8X5V - chains A and C of the 4 polymer chains in the assembly; structure by X-ray diffraction, 2.00 A resolution.

Chain A:
Name: BlCas9
Organism: Brevibacillus laterosporus
Chain sequence (933 residues; each row starts with the number of its first residue; note: 159 numbers in that range are skipped by the numbering (no residue carries them; nothing is unmodelled there)):
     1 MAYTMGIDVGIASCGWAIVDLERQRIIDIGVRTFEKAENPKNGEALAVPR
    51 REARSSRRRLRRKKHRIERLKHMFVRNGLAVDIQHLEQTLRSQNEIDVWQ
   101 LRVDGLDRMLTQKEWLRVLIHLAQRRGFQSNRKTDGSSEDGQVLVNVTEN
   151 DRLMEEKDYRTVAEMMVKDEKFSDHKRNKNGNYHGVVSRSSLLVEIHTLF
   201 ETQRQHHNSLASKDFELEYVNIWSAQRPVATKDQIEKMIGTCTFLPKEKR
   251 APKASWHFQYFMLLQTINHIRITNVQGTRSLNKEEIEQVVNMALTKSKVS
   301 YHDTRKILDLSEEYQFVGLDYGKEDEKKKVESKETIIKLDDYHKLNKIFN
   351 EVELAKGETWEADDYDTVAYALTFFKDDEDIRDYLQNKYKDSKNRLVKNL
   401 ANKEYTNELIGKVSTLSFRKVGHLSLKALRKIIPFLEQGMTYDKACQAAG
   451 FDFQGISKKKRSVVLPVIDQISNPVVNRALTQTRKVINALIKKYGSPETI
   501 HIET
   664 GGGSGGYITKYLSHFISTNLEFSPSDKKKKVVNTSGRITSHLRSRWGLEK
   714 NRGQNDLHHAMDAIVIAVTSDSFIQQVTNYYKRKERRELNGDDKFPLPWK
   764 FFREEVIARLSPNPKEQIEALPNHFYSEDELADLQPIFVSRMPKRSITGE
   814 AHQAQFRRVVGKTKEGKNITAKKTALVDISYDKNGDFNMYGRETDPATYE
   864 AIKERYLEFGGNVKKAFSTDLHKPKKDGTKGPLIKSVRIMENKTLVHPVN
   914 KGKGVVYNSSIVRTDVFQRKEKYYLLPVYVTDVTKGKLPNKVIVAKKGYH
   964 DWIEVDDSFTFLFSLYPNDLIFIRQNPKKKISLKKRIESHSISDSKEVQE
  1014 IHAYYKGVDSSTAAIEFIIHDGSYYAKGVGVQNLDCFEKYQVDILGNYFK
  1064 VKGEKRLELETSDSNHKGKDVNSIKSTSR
Disordered / not traced: 36-43, 135-138, 713-717, 750-757, 1077-1092
Reported in the primary citation:
  - binding site for the 110-nt RNA strand: Arg69, Arg227, Glu248, Lys427, Lys886, Glu1071, Glu1073
  - binding site for the 8-nt DNA strand: Asp1022
  - binding site for the 28-nt DNA strand (chain C): Lys959, Thr1025, Ala1027, Lys1040
  - mutagenesis - T1025A: unchanged catalytic activity
  - mutagenesis - E904R: increased catalytic activity
  - mutagenesis - E904R/T1025A: increased catalytic activity on T3CCCCA
  - mutagenesis - E904R/T1025A: increased catalytic activity on T3CCCNN targets
  - catalytic residues: Asp8 (proposed by the authors, not directly observed)

Chain C:
Molecule: 28-nt DNA strand
Sequence (28 nucleotides; row label = number of the first residue in the row; note: 1 number in that range is skipped by the numbering (no residue carries it; nothing is unmodelled there); numbers below 1 keep their minus sign (DT-8 is residue -8)):
    -8 TTTGGAAA
     1 GCCAAGCGCACCTAATTTCC

Interface between chain A and chain C:
Residue-residue contacts (74):
  Phe128(A) - DA5(C)  sugar contact
  Asn131(A) - DC7(C)  hydrogen bond to the sugar
  Arg132(A) - DG6(C)  salt bridge to the phosphate
  Arg132(A) - DC7(C)  phosphate contact
  Lys133(A) - DC7(C)  hydrogen bond to the phosphate
  Thr134(A) - DC7(C)  hydrogen bond to the phosphate
  Gly141(A) - DA5(C)  phosphate contact
  Gln142(A) - DA4(C)  phosphate contact
  Gln142(A) - DA5(C)  hydrogen bond to the phosphate
  Val143(A) - DA4(C)  phosphate contact
  Val143(A) - DA5(C)  hydrogen bond to the phosphate
  Leu144(A) - DA5(C)  hydrogen bond to the phosphate
  Leu144(A) - DG6(C)  phosphate contact
  Tyr183(A) - DC3(C)  hydrogen bond to the base
  Tyr183(A) - DA4(C)  hydrogen bond to the sugar
  Val229(A) - DG6(C)  base contact
  Met238(A) - DG8(C)  hydrogen bond to the base
  Met238(A) - DC9(C)  phosphate contact
  Met238(A) - DA10(C)  sugar contact
  Ile239(A) - DC9(C)  phosphate contact
  Ile239(A) - DA10(C)  phosphate contact
  Gly240(A) - DC9(C)  phosphate contact
  Gly240(A) - DA10(C)  hydrogen bond to the phosphate
  Arg250(A) - DA10(C)  salt bridge to the phosphate
  Arg250(A) - DC11(C)  salt bridge to the phosphate
  His269(A) - DT18(C)  hydrogen bond to the sugar
  Arg271(A) - DT18(C)  hydrogen bond to the phosphate
  Arg271(A) - DC19(C)  salt bridge to the phosphate
  Val317(A) - DT17(C)  phosphate contact
  Val317(A) - DT18(C)  phosphate contact
  Gly318(A) - DT16(C)  phosphate contact
  Gly318(A) - DT17(C)  phosphate contact
  Lys376(A) - DG8(C)  salt bridge to the phosphate
  Phe418(A) - DG8(C)  phosphate contact
  Arg419(A) - DG8(C)  salt bridge to the phosphate
  Arg419(A) - DC9(C)  salt bridge to the phosphate
  Lys420(A) - DC9(C)  hydrogen bond to the phosphate
  Val421(A) - DA10(C)  phosphate contact
  Thr441(A) - DC19(C)  phosphate contact
  Asp443(A) - DC19(C)  sugar contact
  Asp443(A) - DC20(C)  sugar contact
  Lys444(A) - DC19(C)  hydrogen bond to the phosphate
  Lys444(A) - DC20(C)  salt bridge to the phosphate
  Phe453(A) - DC19(C)  base contact
  Phe453(A) - DC20(C)  sugar contact
  Gln454(A) - DC20(C)  hydrogen bond to the base
  Gly668(A) - DC12(C)  sugar contact
  Gly668(A) - DT13(C)  sugar contact
  Gly669(A) - DC12(C)  phosphate contact
  Tyr670(A) - DC11(C)  sugar contact
  Tyr670(A) - DC12(C)  sugar contact
  Lys673(A) - DC12(C)  salt bridge to the phosphate
  Glu813(A) - DG1(C)  phosphate contact
  Gln816(A) - DA-1(C)  sugar contact
  Gln816(A) - DG1(C)  phosphate contact
  Ala817(A) - DG1(C)  hydrogen bond to the phosphate
  Gln818(A) - DG1(C)  phosphate contact
  Arg820(A) - DA-1(C)  salt bridge to the phosphate
  Lys959(A) - DT-8(C)  hydrogen bond to the base
  Lys992(A) - DT-8(C)  hydrogen bond to the phosphate
  Lys992(A) - DT-7(C)  salt bridge to the phosphate
  Lys997(A) - DT-6(C)  salt bridge to the phosphate
  Thr1025(A) - DT-7(C)  base contact
  Ala1027(A) - DT-7(C)  base contact
  Lys1040(A) - DT-7(C)  sugar contact
  Lys1040(A) - DT-6(C)  base contact
  Lys1040(A) - DG-5(C)  hydrogen bond to the base
  Lys1040(A) - DG-4(C)  hydrogen bond to the base
  Gly1041(A) - DT-8(C)  sugar contact
  Gly1041(A) - DT-7(C)  base contact
  Gly1041(A) - DT-6(C)  base contact
  Val1042(A) - DT-7(C)  phosphate contact
  Gly1043(A) - DT-8(C)  phosphate contact
  Gly1043(A) - DT-7(C)  hydrogen bond to the phosphate
Interface residues without a listed pair, chain A (56 interface residues in all): Arg59, Ser130, Ile235, Thr373, His423, Lys835, Ser843, Gln988, Asp1022
Interface residues without a listed pair, chain C (25 interface residues in all): DA-2, DC2

In short:
56 residues of chain A and 25 residues of chain C are in contact, with 21 hydrogen bonds and 12 salt bridges.
Polar pairs include Tyr183(A)-DC3(C), Met238(A)-DG8(C) and Gln454(A)-DC20(C). From the paper: the catalytic
residue Asp8(A); E904R of chain A increases catalytic activity; 3 substitutions were tested in all.
Chain A is BlCas9 (Brevibacillus laterosporus) and chain C is a 28-nt DNA strand; the structure,
BlCas9-sgRNA-target DNA complex, was determined by X-ray diffraction.
